4OI8 - chains A and F of the 4 polymer chains in the assembly; structure by X-ray diffraction, 3.10 A resolution.

Chain A:
Name: Advanced glycosylation end product-specific receptor
From: Homo sapiens
UniProt: Q15109 (RAGE_HUMAN); residues 23-237 here = UniProt positions 23-237
Sequence (223 residues; row label = number of the first residue in the row):
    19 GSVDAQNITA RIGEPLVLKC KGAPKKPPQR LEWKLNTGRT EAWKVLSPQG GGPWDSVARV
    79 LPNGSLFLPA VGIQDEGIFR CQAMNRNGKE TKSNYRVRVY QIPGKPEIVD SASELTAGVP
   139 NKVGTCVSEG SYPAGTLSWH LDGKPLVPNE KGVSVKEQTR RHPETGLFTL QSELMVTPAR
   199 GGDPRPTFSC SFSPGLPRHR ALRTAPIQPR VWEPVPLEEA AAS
Not modelled in the structure: 19-22, 234-241
Sequence notes: expression tag (19-22, 238-241)
Swiss-Prot annotation at these positions:
  - glycosylation (N-linked (GlcNAc...) asparagine): Asn25, Asn81
Disulfide bonds: Cys38-Cys99, Cys144-Cys208
What the authors report for this chain:
  - binding site for the 23-nt DNA strand: Arg29, Lys37, Lys39, Lys43, Lys123, Arg218
  - self-association interface (contacts with another copy of this molecule): Pro33, Pro46, Leu79, Pro80, Phe85, Pro87, Ala88

Chain F:
Molecule: 23-nt DNA strand
Sequence (23 nucleotides; row label = number of the first residue in the row):
     2 CTCTAGAGTT TCCTACAGTC ATG

Interface between chain A and chain F:
Residue-residue contacts (9; chain A residue first):
  Arg29(A) - DG9(F)  phosphate contact
  Arg29(A) - DT10(F)  salt bridge to the phosphate
  Lys107(A) - DC21(F)  salt bridge to the phosphate
  Tyr118(A) - DT10(F)  hydrogen bond to the phosphate
  Arg216(A) - DT10(F)  salt bridge to the phosphate
  Arg216(A) - DT11(F)  salt bridge to the phosphate
  His217(A) - DG9(F)  phosphate contact
  Arg218(A) - DA8(F)  hydrogen bond to the phosphate
  Arg218(A) - DG9(F)  salt bridge to the phosphate
Other interface residues (no listed pair), chain A (8 interface residues in all): Glu32, Ile120
Other interface residues (no listed pair), chain F (6 interface residues in all): DT20

Summary:
The interface between chain A and chain F involves 8 residues on one side and 6 on the other; the contacts
include 2 hydrogen bonds and 5 salt bridges. Among the polar pairs are Tyr118(A)-DT10(F), Arg218(A)-DA8(F) and
Arg29(A)-DT10(F). The paper reports a binding site for the 23-nt DNA strand at Arg29(A), Lys37(A) and Lys39(A)
among others; a self-association interface involving Pro33(A), Pro46(A) and Leu79(A) among others.
Here chain A is Advanced glycosylation end product-specific receptor (Homo sapiens) and chain F is a 23-nt DNA
strand. Entry 4OI8 (RAGE is a nucleic acid receptor that promotes inflammatory responses to DNA) was
determined by X-ray diffraction together with 4OI7 from the same study.
